1IQY - chains A and B; structure by X-ray diffraction, 1.80 A resolution.

[Chain A (and B)]
Molecule: Amine oxidase
Organism: Arthrobacter globiformis
Notes: EC 1.4.3.6; chain B of this document is another copy of the same molecule, construct and numbering; everything in this record applies to it too
Reference sequence: P46881 (PAOX_ARTGO); numbering as in UniProt (aligned over 1-638)
Amino-acid sequence (638 residues; numbered 1 to 638; the number before each row is that of its first residue):
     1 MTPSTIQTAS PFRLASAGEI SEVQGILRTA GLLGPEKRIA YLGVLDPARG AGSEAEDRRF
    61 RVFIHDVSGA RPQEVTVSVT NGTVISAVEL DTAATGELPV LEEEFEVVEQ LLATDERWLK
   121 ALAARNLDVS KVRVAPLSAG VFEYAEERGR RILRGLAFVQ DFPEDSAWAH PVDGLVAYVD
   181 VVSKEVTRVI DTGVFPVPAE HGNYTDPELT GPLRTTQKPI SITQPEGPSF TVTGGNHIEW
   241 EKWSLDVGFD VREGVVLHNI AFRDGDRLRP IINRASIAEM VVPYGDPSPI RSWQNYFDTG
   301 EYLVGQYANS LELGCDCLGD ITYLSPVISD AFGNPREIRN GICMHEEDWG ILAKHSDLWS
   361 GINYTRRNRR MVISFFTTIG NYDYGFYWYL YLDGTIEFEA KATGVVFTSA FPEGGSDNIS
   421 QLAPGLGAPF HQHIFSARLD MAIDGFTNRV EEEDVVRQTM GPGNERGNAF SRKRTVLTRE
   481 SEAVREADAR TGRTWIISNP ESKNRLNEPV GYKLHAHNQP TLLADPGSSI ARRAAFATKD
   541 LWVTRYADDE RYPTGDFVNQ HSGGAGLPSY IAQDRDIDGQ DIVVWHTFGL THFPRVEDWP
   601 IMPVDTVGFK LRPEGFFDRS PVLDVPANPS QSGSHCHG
Disordered / not traced: 1-8, 629-638
Sequence notes: modified residue (382)
Modified positions: Y382 (5-(2-carboxy-2-aminoethyl)-2-hydroxy-1,4-benzoquinone; TPQ)
Swiss-Prot annotation at these positions:
  - active site: D298 (Proton acceptor), Y382 (Schiff-base intermediate with substrate)
  - binding site (substrate): Y296 to Y307, I379 to Y384
  - binding site (Cu cation): H431, H433, H592
  - modified residue: Y382 (2',4',5'-topaquinone)
  - mutagenesis: Y382 (Y382F: Loss of activity)
Disulfide bonds: C317-C343
Ion coordination: Ni2+: H431, H433, H592

[Interface between chain A and chain B]
Contacting residue pairs (311; chain A residue first):
  R133(A) with W359(B)
  V134(A) with W359(B)
  A135(A) with W359(B)
  F142(A) with R466(B)
  E143(A) with R466(B), salt bridge
  Y144(A) with R466(B), hydrogen bond
  F158(A) with W359(B), hydrophobic
  Q160(A) with W359(B), hydrogen bond (side chain-backbone)
  P163(A) with W359(B); S360(B)
  E164(A) with S360(B); I362(B)
  D165(A) with S360(B)
  A167(A) with W359(B), hydrophobic
  W168(A) with D357(B), hydrogen bond; W359(B), hydrophobic
  E200(A) with R505(B), salt bridge
  Y204(A) with H355(B); Y364(B), hydrophobic
  T205(A) with Y364(B)
  L209(A) with R619(B); L623(B), hydrophobic
  T210(A) with L623(B); D624(B)
  P212(A) with D624(B)
  L213(A) with D624(B)
  R214(A) with E241(B), salt bridge; K242(B); L392(B); P621(B), hydrogen bond (side chain-backbone); V622(B); D624(B), salt bridge; V625(B); P626(B)
  T216(A) with S229(B); E241(B), hydrogen bond
  Q217(A) with S229(B); E241(B), hydrogen bond; R369(B); L392(B); V625(B); N628(B), hydrogen bond
  K218(A) with Q224(B); E226(B); G227(B); P228(B); S229(B), hydrogen bond (backbone-side chain); R369(B), hydrogen bond (backbone-side chain)
  P219(A) with T223(B); Q224(B), hydrogen bond (backbone-side chain); P225(B); E226(B)
  I220(A) with T223(B); Q224(B); D348(B); R369(B)
  S221(A) with S221(B); I222(B); T223(B), hydrogen bond (backbone-backbone); P225(B)
  I222(A) with S221(B)
  T223(A) with I220(B); S221(B), hydrogen bond (backbone-backbone)
  Q224(A) with K218(B); P219(B), hydrogen bond (side chain-backbone); I220(B)
  P225(A) with P219(B), hydrophobic
  E226(A) with K218(B); P219(B)
  G227(A) with K218(B)
  P228(A) with K218(B)
  S229(A) with T216(B); Q217(B); K218(B), hydrogen bond (side chain-backbone)
  E241(A) with R214(B), salt bridge; T216(B), hydrogen bond; Q217(B), hydrogen bond
  K242(A) with R214(B)
  Y284(A) with N468(B)
  G285(A) with N468(B); A469(B); F470(B), hydrogen bond (backbone-backbone)
  D286(A) with N468(B)
  P287(A) with G463(B); N468(B); A469(B), hydrophobic
  S292(A) with R466(B), hydrogen bond; N468(B)
  W293(A) with R466(B)
  N309(A) with K354(B)
  G314(A) with N628(B)
  C315(A) with I351(B); R367(B), hydrogen bond (backbone-side chain)
  D316(A) with I351(B); K354(B), salt bridge; T365(B); R367(B), hydrogen bond (backbone-side chain)
  C317(A) with R367(B)
  L318(A) with D348(B)
  E346(A) with I220(B)
  D348(A) with I220(B); L318(B)
  W349(A) with W349(B), hydrophobic
  I351(A) with C315(B); D316(B); V604(B)
  L352(A) with P603(B); V604(B), hydrogen bond (backbone-backbone)
  A353(A) with T403(B); M602(B)
  K354(A) with N309(B); D316(B), salt bridge; F376(B); D383(B); T403(B), hydrogen bond (backbone-side chain); G404(B), hydrogen bond (backbone-backbone)
  H355(A) with Y204(B); G380(B); N381(B), hydrogen bond (side chain-backbone); D383(B), salt bridge; G404(B); V405(B); I601(B)
  S356(A) with T378(B); D383(B), hydrogen bond (backbone-side chain)
  D357(A) with W168(B), hydrogen bond
  W359(A) with R133(B); V134(B); A135(B); Q160(B), hydrogen bond (backbone-side chain); P163(B); A167(B), hydrophobic; W168(B), hydrophobic
  S360(A) with Q160(B); P163(B); E164(B); D165(B)
  I362(A) with E164(B); T205(B)
  Y364(A) with Y204(B), hydrophobic; T205(B); I601(B), hydrophobic
  T365(A) with D316(B)
  R367(A) with G314(B); C315(B), hydrogen bond (side chain-backbone); D316(B), hydrogen bond (side chain-backbone); C317(B); L318(B)
  R369(A) with Q217(B); K218(B), hydrogen bond (side chain-backbone); I220(B)
  F376(A) with K354(B)
  T378(A) with S356(B)
  G380(A) with H355(B)
  N381(A) with H355(B), hydrogen bond (backbone-side chain)
  D383(A) with K354(B); H355(B), salt bridge; S356(B), hydrogen bond (side chain-backbone)
  L392(A) with R214(B); Q217(B)
  T403(A) with A353(B); K354(B)
  G404(A) with K354(B), hydrogen bond (backbone-backbone); H355(B)
  V405(A) with H355(B)
  D417(A) with S471(B), hydrogen bond (backbone-side chain)
  N418(A) with Q458(B), hydrogen bond; A469(B); F470(B), hydrogen bond (side chain-backbone)
  Q421(A) with L506(B)
  L422(A) with L506(B)
  A423(A) with R505(B); L506(B)
  P424(A) with R505(B); L506(B)
  F430(A) with F470(B); R472(B)
  H431(A) with F470(B)
  Q432(A) with F470(B)
  V455(A) with L523(B), hydrophobic; F593(B), hydrophobic
  R457(A) with L522(B); L523(B), hydrogen bond (side chain-backbone); A524(B), hydrogen bond (side chain-backbone)
  Q458(A) with N418(B), hydrogen bond; D525(B)
  T459(A) with D525(B)
  M460(A) with D525(B), hydrogen bond (backbone-side chain); G527(B); S528(B)
  G463(A) with P287(B)
  R466(A) with F142(B); E143(B), salt bridge; Y144(B), hydrogen bond; P289(B); S292(B), hydrogen bond; W293(B); S528(B)
  G467(A) with A524(B); D525(B), hydrogen bond (backbone-backbone); S528(B)
  N468(A) with Y284(B); G285(B); D286(B); P287(B); S292(B)
  A469(A) with G285(B); P287(B), hydrophobic; N418(B)
  F470(A) with G285(B), hydrogen bond (backbone-backbone); N418(B), hydrogen bond (backbone-side chain); F430(B); H431(B); Q432(B); L523(B), hydrophobic; T591(B); F593(B), hydrophobic
  S471(A) with D417(B), hydrogen bond (side chain-backbone); F593(B)
  R472(A) with F430(B); F593(B)
  A487(A) with R490(B), hydrogen bond (backbone-side chain)
  A489(A) with A489(B), hydrophobic; N518(B); P520(B)
  R490(A) with R490(B); P520(B)
  G492(A) with P520(B)
  R505(A) with E200(B), salt bridge; A423(B); P424(B)
  L506(A) with Q421(B); L422(B); A423(B); V596(B), hydrophobic
  N518(A) with A489(B)
  P520(A) with A489(B); R490(B); G492(B)
  L522(A) with R457(B)
  L523(A) with V455(B), hydrophobic; R457(B), hydrogen bond (backbone-side chain); F470(B), hydrophobic
  A524(A) with R457(B), hydrogen bond (backbone-side chain); G467(B)
  D525(A) with Q458(B); T459(B); M460(B), hydrogen bond (side chain-backbone); G467(B), hydrogen bond (backbone-backbone)
  P526(A) with R457(B)
  G527(A) with M460(B)
  S528(A) with R466(B); G467(B)
  T591(A) with F470(B)
  F593(A) with V455(B), hydrophobic; F470(B), hydrophobic; S471(B); R472(B)
  R595(A) with R612(B); P613(B), hydrogen bond (side chain-backbone); E614(B)
  V596(A) with L506(B), hydrophobic; F617(B); D618(B); R619(B); S620(B)
  E597(A) with P613(B); E614(B); G615(B), hydrogen bond (side chain-backbone); F616(B), hydrogen bond (side chain-backbone); F617(B), hydrogen bond (side chain-backbone); S620(B)
  W599(A) with R619(B); S620(B), hydrogen bond (backbone-backbone)
  P600(A) with L623(B), hydrophobic
  I601(A) with H355(B); Y364(B), hydrophobic
  M602(A) with A353(B)
  P603(A) with L352(B)
  V604(A) with I351(B); L352(B), hydrogen bond (backbone-backbone); R612(B)
  D605(A) with R612(B), salt bridge
  R612(A) with R595(B); V604(B)
  P613(A) with R595(B), hydrogen bond (backbone-side chain); E597(B)
  E614(A) with R595(B); E597(B)
  G615(A) with E597(B), hydrogen bond (backbone-side chain)
  F616(A) with E597(B), hydrogen bond (backbone-side chain)
  F617(A) with V596(B); E597(B), hydrogen bond (backbone-side chain)
  D618(A) with V596(B)
  R619(A) with V596(B); W599(B)
  S620(A) with V596(B); E597(B); W599(B), hydrogen bond (backbone-backbone)
  P621(A) with R214(B)
  L623(A) with L209(B), hydrophobic; T210(B); L213(B); P600(B), hydrophobic
  D624(A) with T210(B); P212(B); L213(B); R214(B), salt bridge
  V625(A) with R214(B)
  P626(A) with L213(B), hydrophobic; R214(B)
Also at the interface, not in a pair above, chain A (154 interface residues in all): Y178, P283, P289, E347, Y387, D393, S420, E453, N464, D488, T491, N504, Q519, S529, V622, N628
Also at the interface, not in a pair above, chain B (152 interface residues in all): F158, Y178, P283, E346, E347, G361, Y387, D393, E453, N464, D488, T491, N504, Q519, P526, D605

[Summary]
154 residues of chain A and 152 residues of chain B are in contact; the contacts include 62 hydrogen bonds and
13 salt bridges. Polar pairs include E143(A)-R466(B), E200(A)-R505(B) and R214(A)-E241(B).
Both chains are Amine oxidase (Arthrobacter globiformis). Entry 1IQY (Crystal structure of nickel-substituted
amine oxidase from arthrobacter globiformis) was determined by X-ray diffraction together with 1IQX and 1IU7
from the same study.
